8OOR - chains A and G of the 10 polymer chains in the assembly; structure by electron microscopy, 2.87 A resolution.

[Chain A]
Protein: RuvB-like protein 1
From: Thermochaetoides thermophila
Notes: EC 3.6.4.12
UniProtKB: G0RYI5 (G0RYI5_CHATD); residues 1-462 here = UniProt positions 1-462
Sequence (462 residues; row label = number of the first residue in the row):
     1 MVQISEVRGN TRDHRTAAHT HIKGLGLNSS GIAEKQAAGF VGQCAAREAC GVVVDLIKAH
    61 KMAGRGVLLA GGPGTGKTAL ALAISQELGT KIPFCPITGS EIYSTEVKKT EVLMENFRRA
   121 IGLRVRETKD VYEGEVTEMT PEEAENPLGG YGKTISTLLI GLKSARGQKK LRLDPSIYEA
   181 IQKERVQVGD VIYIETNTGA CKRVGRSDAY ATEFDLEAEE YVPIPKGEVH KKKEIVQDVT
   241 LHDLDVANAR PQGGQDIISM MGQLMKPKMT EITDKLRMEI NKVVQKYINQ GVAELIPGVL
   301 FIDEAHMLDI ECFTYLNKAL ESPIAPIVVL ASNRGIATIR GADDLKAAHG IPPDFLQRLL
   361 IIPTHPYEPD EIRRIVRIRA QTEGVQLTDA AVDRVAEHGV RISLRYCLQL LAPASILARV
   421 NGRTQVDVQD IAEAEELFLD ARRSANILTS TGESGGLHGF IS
Not modelled in the structure: 1-13
Ligand contacts: ADP (adenosine-5'-diphosphate): Ala-18, His-19, His-21, Ile-22, Gly-39, Phe-40, Val-41, Gln-43, Gly-72, Pro-73, Gly-74, Thr-75, Gly-76, Lys-77, Thr-78, Ala-79, Tyr-367, Ile-375, Leu-404, Arg-405, Leu-408

[Chain G]
Protein: Chromatin-remodeling ATPase Ino80
From: Thermochaetoides thermophila
Sequence (1134 residues; row label = number of the first residue in the row):
   718 LELKFQSKGY NQIYDQIWRD LARKDVSKVF RLATDSYATK ASNLKKTAIL ASKEAKRWQL
   778 RTNKGTKDLQ ARAKRVMRDM MGFWKRNERE ERDLRKAAER LELENARKEE ADREAARQRR
   838 KLNFLISQTE LYSHFISKKI KTHEVERSTD HPDVATDEKD KIPEPTLNIN VPEPTGPIAP
   898 KVTDFNSLDF DNEDESALQA AAMANAQNAI AEAQKKAREF NKDETKLDED GEMNFQHPEL
   958 TEFEVAQPKL LNCQLKEYQL KGLNWLVNLY EQGINGILAD EMGLGKTVQS ISVMAYLAER
  1018 YDIWGPFLVV APASTLHNWQ QEVSKFVPDF KVLPYWGTAA DRKVLRKFWD RKHTTYKKDS
  1078 PFHVMITSYQ LVVSDVAYFQ KMKWQYMILD EAQAIKSSQS SRWKCLLGFH CRNRLLLTGT
  1138 PIQNNMQELW ALLHFIMPSL FDSHDEFSEW FSKDIESHAQ SNTKLNEDQL KRLHMILKPF
  1198 MLRRVKKHVQ KELGDKIEID VFCELSYRQR AMYQSLRNQI SIMDLIEKAT VGDNEDSATL
  1258 MNLVMQFRKV CNHPDLFERA DTSSPFFCGH FAETGSFLRE GTNVALGYST RSLVEYRLPR
  1318 LIWCDGGRLD KPGPGNLVAG FRSKYLNHMM NIWTPENIRS SLEGIENFTW LRFVDTSLQE
  1378 AYRASHTDVF ARAVDLASKQ NRLGHMQIVY DEPEDKKWTP VHALFQICER ENPKAVAEIT
  1438 TEGVLRDLMN IARVKYRELG LCRLEKAARP RASAPPIEVV CDSRSAVIER ENIMFHPAMR
  1498 KALFGPTPSE IKEASFGPRP VTLYPPRALL PAPDHDKQRF TNITVPSMAR FVTDSGKLAK
  1558 LDELLRELKE GGHRVLLYFQ MTRMIDLMEE YLTYRNYKYC RLDGSTKLED RRDTVADFQT
  1618 RPEIFIFLLS TRAGGLGINL TTADTVIFYD SDWNPTIDSQ AMDRAHRLGQ TKQVTVYRLI
  1678 TRGTIEERIR KRALQKEEVQ RVVITGTGSV DFSGRRPPEN RNRDIAMWLA DDEQAEMIER
  1738 REKELIESGE YDKIMQQRRK GGKRKRGAAN GDTVPSLEDM YHEGEGHFDD NKGSGAATPV
  1798 DADSLGRGGK RKKAGGSKKA KTTKQRLAIA DGEIDIDYKD DDDKGTDYKD DDDK
Not modelled in the structure: 718-1220, 1242-1255, 1597-1851

[Interface between chain A and chain G]
Residue-residue contacts (116; chain A residue first):
  Val-125(A) / Phe-1283(G)  hydrophobic
  Glu-127(A) / Phe-1283(G)
  Glu-127(A) / Phe-1284(G)  hydrogen bond (side chain-backbone)
  Lys-129(A) / Ser-1281(G)  hydrogen bond
  Lys-129(A) / Pro-1282(G)
  Lys-129(A) / Phe-1284(G)
  Asp-130(A) / Phe-1288(G)
  Asp-130(A) / Glu-1290(G)
  Asp-130(A) / Thr-1291(G)  hydrogen bond (side chain-backbone)
  Tyr-132(A) / Glu-1297(G)  hydrogen bond
  Tyr-132(A) / Leu-1303(G)  hydrophobic
  Glu-143(A) / Thr-1504(G)  hydrogen bond
  Glu-143(A) / Ser-1506(G)  hydrogen bond
  Gly-150(A) / Tyr-1521(G)
  Tyr-151(A) / Pro-1494(G)
  Tyr-151(A) / Lys-1498(G)  hydrogen bond (backbone-side chain)
  Tyr-151(A) / Tyr-1521(G)  hydrophobic
  Gly-152(A) / Lys-1498(G)
  Gly-152(A) / Glu-1507(G)
  Lys-153(A) / Lys-1498(G)  hydrogen bond (backbone-side chain)
  Lys-153(A) / Thr-1504(G)
  Lys-153(A) / Ser-1506(G)
  Lys-153(A) / Glu-1507(G)  hydrogen bond (backbone-side chain)
  Lys-153(A) / Glu-1510(G)  salt bridge
  Ile-155(A) / Pro-1505(G)
  Gln-168(A) / Thr-1299(G)
  Lys-169(A) / Glu-1297(G)  salt bridge
  Lys-169(A) / Gly-1298(G)  hydrogen bond (side chain-backbone)
  Lys-169(A) / Thr-1299(G)
  Lys-170(A) / Thr-1299(G)  hydrogen bond (backbone-backbone)
  Lys-170(A) / Asn-1300(G)
  Lys-170(A) / Val-1301(G)  hydrogen bond (backbone-backbone)
  Leu-171(A) / Val-1301(G)  hydrophobic
  Leu-171(A) / Leu-1303(G)  hydrophobic
  Arg-172(A) / Val-1301(G)  hydrogen bond (backbone-backbone)
  Arg-172(A) / Ala-1302(G)
  Arg-172(A) / Leu-1303(G)  hydrogen bond (backbone-backbone)
  Leu-173(A) / Leu-1303(G)  hydrophobic
  Asp-174(A) / Leu-1303(G)  hydrogen bond (backbone-backbone)
  Asp-174(A) / Tyr-1305(G)
  Pro-175(A) / Arg-1497(G)
  Ser-176(A) / Tyr-1305(G)
  Ile-177(A) / Leu-1303(G)
  Ile-177(A) / Gly-1304(G)
  Ile-177(A) / Tyr-1305(G)  hydrophobic
  Glu-179(A) / Arg-1497(G)  salt bridge
  Glu-179(A) / Phe-1501(G)
  Lys-183(A) / Phe-1501(G)
  Lys-183(A) / Leu-1527(G)
  Lys-183(A) / Arg-1536(G)  hydrogen bond (backbone-side chain)
  Glu-184(A) / Thr-1538(G)
  Arg-185(A) / Arg-1536(G)
  Tyr-193(A) / Thr-1279(G)
  Glu-195(A) / Ser-1281(G)  hydrogen bond
  Glu-195(A) / Ile-1540(G)
  Thr-196(A) / Phe-1288(G)
  Thr-196(A) / Thr-1307(G)
  Asn-197(A) / Phe-1284(G)
  Asn-197(A) / Phe-1288(G)
  Asn-197(A) / Thr-1307(G)  hydrogen bond (backbone-side chain)
  Thr-198(A) / Phe-1284(G)
  Thr-198(A) / Tyr-1305(G)  hydrogen bond (backbone-side chain)
  Thr-198(A) / Thr-1307(G)  hydrogen bond (backbone-side chain)
  Gly-199(A) / Thr-1307(G)
  Cys-201(A) / Thr-1538(G)
  Lys-202(A) / Lys-1534(G)  hydrogen bond (side chain-backbone)
  Lys-202(A) / Ile-1540(G)
  Lys-202(A) / Val-1542(G)
  Glu-220(A) / Lys-1534(G)  salt bridge
  His-230(A) / Thr-1291(G)  hydrogen bond
  His-230(A) / Phe-1294(G)
  His-230(A) / Glu-1297(G)  salt bridge
  Lys-232(A) / Glu-1290(G)  salt bridge
  Lys-232(A) / Thr-1291(G)  hydrogen bond (side chain-backbone)
  Lys-232(A) / Phe-1294(G)
  Lys-233(A) / Asp-1278(G)  salt bridge
  Gln-237(A) / Ser-1281(G)  hydrogen bond (side chain-backbone)
  Gln-237(A) / Phe-1283(G)
  Asp-238(A) / Arg-1468(G)
  Val-239(A) / Phe-1283(G)  hydrophobic
  Asp-243(A) / Arg-1468(G)
  Asp-243(A) / Ala-1469(G)
  Leu-244(A) / Phe-1283(G)  hydrophobic
  Leu-244(A) / Ala-1469(G)  hydrophobic
  Ala-247(A) / Ala-1469(G)
  Ala-247(A) / Ser-1470(G)
  Ala-247(A) / Ala-1471(G)
  Asn-248(A) / Cys-1285(G)
  Asn-248(A) / Val-1311(G)
  Asn-248(A) / Ala-1471(G)
  Asn-248(A) / Ile-1474(G)
  Pro-251(A) / Ala-1471(G)
  Pro-251(A) / Pro-1472(G)
  Pro-251(A) / Pro-1473(G)
  Gln-252(A) / Ala-1471(G)  hydrogen bond (backbone-backbone)
  Gly-253(A) / Ser-1470(G)
  Gly-253(A) / Ala-1471(G)  hydrogen bond (backbone-backbone)
  Gly-254(A) / Tyr-1305(G)
  Gly-254(A) / Ala-1471(G)
  Gly-254(A) / Pro-1472(G)
  Gln-255(A) / Tyr-1305(G)  hydrogen bond (backbone-side chain)
  Asp-256(A) / Pro-1473(G)
  Asp-256(A) / Met-1491(G)
  Asp-256(A) / Phe-1492(G)
  Ile-257(A) / Ile-1490(G)
  Ile-257(A) / Met-1491(G)  hydrogen bond (backbone-backbone)
  Ile-257(A) / Met-1496(G)  hydrophobic
  Ile-257(A) / Leu-1500(G)  hydrophobic
  Met-260(A) / Leu-1527(G)  hydrophobic
  Gln-263(A) / Phe-1537(G)  hydrogen bond (side chain-backbone)
  Leu-264(A) / Phe-1537(G)  hydrophobic
  Lys-275(A) / Tyr-1313(G)
  Val-283(A) / Leu-1310(G)  hydrophobic
  Tyr-287(A) / Phe-1283(G)
  Tyr-287(A) / Cys-1285(G)
  Tyr-287(A) / Leu-1310(G)
Interface residues without a listed pair, chain A (72 interface residues in all): Thr-128, Pro-141, Thr-154, Gln-182, Ile-194, Ala-200, Val-204, Glu-228, Lys-231, Ile-258, Ser-259, Met-261, Leu-276, Glu-279, Ile-280
Interface residues without a listed pair, chain G (58 interface residues in all): Ser-1309, Phe-1387, His-1493, Ala-1495, Pro-1528

[Summary]
72 residues of chain A face 58 of chain G across their interface, with 29 hydrogen bonds and 7 salt bridges.
Polar contacts include Lys-153(A)/Glu-1510(G), Lys-169(A)/Glu-1297(G) and Glu-179(A)/Arg-1497(G). Ligands of
chain A: ADP.
Here chain A is RuvB-like protein 1 and chain G is Chromatin-remodeling ATPase Ino80, both from
Thermochaetoides thermophila. Entry 8OOR (CryoEM Structure INO80core Hexasome complex Rvb core refinement
state2) was determined by electron microscopy (same publication as 8OO7, 8OO9, 8OOA, 8OOC, 8OOF, 8OOP, 8OOS
and 8OOT).
